8OLR - chains Z and a of the 28 polymer chains in the assembly; structure by X-ray diffraction, 2.80 A resolution.

Chain Z:
Molecule: Proteasome subunit beta type-6
From: Saccharomyces cerevisiae
UniProt: P23724 (PSB6_YEAST); residues 1-222 here correspond to UniProt positions 20-241 (UniProt number = residue number + 19)
Sequence (222 residues; each row starts with the number of its first residue):
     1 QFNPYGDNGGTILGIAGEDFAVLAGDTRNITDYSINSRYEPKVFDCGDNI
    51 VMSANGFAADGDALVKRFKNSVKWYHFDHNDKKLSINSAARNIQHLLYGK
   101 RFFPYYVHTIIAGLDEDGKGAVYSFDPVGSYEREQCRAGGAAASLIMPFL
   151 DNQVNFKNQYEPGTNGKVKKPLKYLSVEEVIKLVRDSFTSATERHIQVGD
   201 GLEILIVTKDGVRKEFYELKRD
Bound ions: Mg2+: Thr192, Val198

Chain a:
Molecule: Proteasome subunit beta type-7
From: Saccharomyces cerevisiae
UniProt: P30657 (PSB7_YEAST); residues -12 to 233 here correspond to UniProt positions 21-266 (UniProt number = residue number + 33)
Sequence (246 residues; row label = number of the first residue in the row; numbers below 1 keep their minus sign (Thr-12 is residue -12)):
   -12 TQIANAGASPMVNTQQPIVTGTSVISMKYDNGVIIAADNLGSYGSLLRFN
    38 GVERLIPVGDNTVVGISGDISDMQHIERLLKDLVTENAYDNPLADAEEAL
    88 EPSYIFEYLATVMYQRRSKMNPLWNAIIVAGVQSNGDQFLRYVNLLGVTY
   138 SSPTLATGFGAHMANPLLRKVVDRESDIPKTTVQVAEEAIVNAMRVLYYR
   188 DARSSRNFSLAIIDKNTGLTFKKNLQVENMKWDFAKDIKGYGTQKI
Disordered / not traced: -12 to 0

Interface between chain Z and chain a:
Pairs across the interface - 40 pairs, chain Z then chain a:
  Gln1(Z) - Thr1(a)  hydrogen bond
  Phe2(Z) - Thr1(a)
  Phe2(Z) - Met107(a)
  Phe2(Z) - Pro109(a)  hydrophobic
  Phe2(Z) - Trp111(a)  hydrophobic
  Phe2(Z) - Leu132(a)  hydrophobic
  Asn3(Z) - Leu133(a)
  Pro4(Z) - Arg104(a)  hydrogen bond (backbone-side chain)
  Pro4(Z) - Met107(a)  hydrophobic
  Pro4(Z) - Leu133(a)
  Tyr5(Z) - Arg104(a)
  Asn8(Z) - Val135(a)
  Asn29(Z) - Tyr137(a)
  Ser34(Z) - His149(a)  hydrogen bond
  Ile35(Z) - Arg156(a)  hydrogen bond (backbone-side chain)
  Asn36(Z) - Tyr137(a)  hydrogen bond
  Asn36(Z) - Ser139(a)
  Asn36(Z) - Arg156(a)
  Ser37(Z) - Ser138(a)  hydrogen bond (side chain-backbone)
  Glu40(Z) - Arg128(a)  salt bridge
  Glu40(Z) - Tyr137(a)
  Glu40(Z) - Ser138(a)  hydrogen bond (side chain-backbone)
  Phe57(Z) - Arg104(a)
  Phe57(Z) - Leu133(a)
  Phe57(Z) - Val135(a)  hydrophobic
  Ala59(Z) - Tyr101(a)
  Ala59(Z) - Leu133(a)
  Ala59(Z) - Gly134(a)
  Ala59(Z) - Val135(a)
  Asp60(Z) - Tyr101(a)  hydrogen bond
  Asp60(Z) - Arg104(a)  salt bridge
  Asp62(Z) - Thr136(a)  hydrogen bond
  Ala63(Z) - Tyr101(a)
  Lys66(Z) - Glu94(a)  salt bridge
  Phe103(Z) - Arg104(a)
  Phe103(Z) - Ser105(a)
  Tyr105(Z) - Tyr101(a)
  Glu218(Z) - Arg161(a)  salt bridge
  Arg221(Z) - Asp160(a)  salt bridge
  Arg221(Z) - Arg161(a)
Also at the interface, not in a pair above, chain Z (26 interface residues in all): Gly6, Arg38, Tyr39, Lys100
Also at the interface, not in a pair above, chain a (22 interface residues in all): Leu142

Overview:
Chain Z and chain a form an interface of 26 and 22 residues respectively, with 9 hydrogen bonds and 5 salt
bridges. Polar pairs include Glu40(Z)-Arg128(a), Asp60(Z)-Arg104(a) and Lys66(Z)-Glu94(a). Thr192(Z) and
Val198(Z) form the Mg2+ site.
Here chain Z is Proteasome subunit beta type-6 and chain a is Proteasome subunit beta type-7, both from
Saccharomyces cerevisiae. Entry 8OLR (Structure of yeast 20S proteasome in complex with the natural product
beta-lactone inhibitor Cystargolide A) was determined by X-ray diffraction, deposited together with 8R03,
8R04, 8R05 and 8OLL.
